PDB entry 9C96 | electron microscopy, 3.00 A resolution | chains A and B of the 4 polymer chains in the assembly

== Chain A ==
Molecule: MHC class I antigen
Source organism: Homo sapiens
UniProtKB: Q8WLS4 (Q8WLS4_HUMAN); residues 1-276 here correspond to UniProt positions 25-300 (UniProt number = residue number + 24)
Amino-acid sequence (277 residues; each row starts with the number of its first residue; numbering starts at 0):
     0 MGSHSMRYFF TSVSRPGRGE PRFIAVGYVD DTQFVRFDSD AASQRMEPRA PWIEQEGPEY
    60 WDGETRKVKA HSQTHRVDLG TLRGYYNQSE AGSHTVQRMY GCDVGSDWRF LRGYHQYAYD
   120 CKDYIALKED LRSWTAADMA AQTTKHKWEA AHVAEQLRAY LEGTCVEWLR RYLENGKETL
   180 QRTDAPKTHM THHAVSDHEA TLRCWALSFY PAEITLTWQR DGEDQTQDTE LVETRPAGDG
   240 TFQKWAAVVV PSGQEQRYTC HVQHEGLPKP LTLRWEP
Unresolved in the structure: 0-2, 79-91, 252-254, 275-276
Differences from the reference sequence: initiating methionine (0); engineered mutation Cys120 (Gly144 in Q8WLS4)
Disulfide bonds: Cys101-Cys164, Cys203-Cys259
Reported in the primary citation:
  - conformationally variable residues (helix shift, order/disorder transition): Ile23, Val34, Ser71 to Gly91, Ala117, Ala125, Leu126, Glu148 to His151
  - binding site for Lys-ile-leu-gly-phe-val: Tyr7, Phe9, Glu63, Lys66, His70, Tyr99, Leu156, Tyr159, Trp167, Tyr171

== Chain B ==
Molecule: Beta-2-microglobulin
Source organism: Homo sapiens
UniProtKB: P61769 (B2MG_HUMAN); residues 1-98 here correspond to UniProt positions 21-118 (UniProt number = residue number + 20)
Amino-acid sequence (98 residues; row label = number of the first residue in the row):
     1 IQRTPKIQVY SRHPAENGKS NFLNCYVSGF CPSDIEVDLL KNGERIEKVE HSDLSFSKDW
    61 SFYLLYYTEF TPTEKDEYAC RVNHVTLSQP KIVKWDRD
Differences from the reference sequence: engineered mutation Cys31 (His51 in P61769)
UniProt features mapped onto this chain:
  - modified residue: Gln2 (Pyrrolidone carboxylic acid)
  - glycosylation: Ile1 (N-linked (Glc) (glycation) isoleucine), Lys19 (N-linked (Glc) (glycation) lysine), Lys41 (N-linked (Glc) (glycation) lysine), Lys48 (N-linked (Glc) (glycation) lysine), Lys58 (N-linked (Glc) (glycation) lysine), Lys91 (N-linked (Glc) (glycation) lysine), Lys94 (N-linked (Glc) (glycation) lysine)
Disulfide bonds: Cys25-Cys80

== Chain A / chain B interface ==
Pairs across the interface (52):
  Arg6(A) with Lys58(B)
  Phe8(A) with Phe56(B); Ser57(B)
  Thr10(A) with Phe56(B)
  Val12(A) with Ser33(B)
  Ile23(A) with Leu54(B), hydrophobic; Phe56(B), hydrophobic
  Val25(A) with Phe56(B), hydrophobic
  Tyr27(A) with Ser55(B), hydrogen bond; Phe56(B), hydrogen bond (side chain-backbone); Tyr63(B)
  Asp30(A) with Tyr63(B)
  Arg35(A) with Asp53(B), salt bridge; Leu54(B), hydrogen bond (side chain-backbone)
  Gln96(A) with Trp60(B); Phe62(B)
  Met98(A) with Lys58(B); Trp60(B), hydrophobic
  Tyr113(A) with Lys58(B)
  Gln115(A) with Lys58(B); Trp60(B)
  Tyr116(A) with Trp60(B)
  Ala117(A) with Trp60(B), hydrophobic
  Asp119(A) with Ile1(B), hydrogen bond (backbone-backbone); Cys31(B)
  Cys120(A) with Arg3(B); Cys31(B), disulfide; Trp60(B), hydrogen bond (side chain-backbone); Phe62(B), hydrophobic
  Asp122(A) with Trp60(B), hydrogen bond
  His192(A) with Asp98(B), salt bridge
  Arg202(A) with Asp98(B)
  Trp204(A) with Asp98(B)
  Leu206(A) with Pro14(B)
  Val231(A) with Gln8(B)
  Glu232(A) with Gln8(B)
  Thr233(A) with Tyr26(B)
  Arg234(A) with Gln8(B); Tyr10(B); Asp98(B)
  Pro235(A) with Tyr10(B), hydrogen bond (backbone-side chain); Asn24(B); Tyr26(B); Leu65(B)
  Ala236(A) with Asn24(B)
  Gly237(A) with Arg12(B), hydrogen bond (backbone-side chain); Asn24(B)
  Asp238(A) with Arg12(B)
  Gln242(A) with Tyr10(B); Ser11(B), hydrogen bond (side chain-backbone); Arg12(B), hydrogen bond (side chain-backbone)
  Trp244(A) with Asp98(B)
Other interface residues (no listed pair), chain A (38 interface residues in all): Asp37, Ser92, Thr94, Arg97, Lys121, Lys186
Other interface residues (no listed pair), chain B (25 interface residues in all): His13, Pro32, Arg97
Cross-chain cystine bridges: Cys120(A)-Cys31(B)

== In short ==
The interface between chain A and chain B involves 38 residues on one side and 25 on the other; the contacts
include 1 disulfide bond, 10 hydrogen bonds and 2 salt bridges. Among the polar pairs are Arg35(A)-Asp53(B),
His192(A)-Asp98(B) and Tyr27(A)-Ser55(B). From the paper: a binding site for Lys-ile-leu-gly-phe-val at
Tyr7(A), Phe9(A) and Glu63(A) among others; conformational variability at Ile23(A), Val34(A) and Ser71(A)
among others.
Here chain A is MHC class I antigen and chain B is Beta-2-microglobulin, both from Homo sapiens. Entry 9C96
(Cryo-EM structure of TAP binding protein related (TAPBPR) in complex with HLA-A*02:01 bound to a suboptimal
...) was determined by electron microscopy.
